7T9Y - chains A and B of the 4 polymer chains in the assembly; structure by X-ray diffraction, 2.18 A resolution.

== Chain A (and B) ==
Protein: 3C-like proteinase
Organism: Severe acute respiratory syndrome coronavirus 2
Notes: EC 3.4.22.69; chain B of this document is another copy of the same molecule, construct and numbering; everything in this record applies to it too
Reference sequence: P0DTD1 (R1AB_SARS2); residues 1-306 here correspond to UniProt positions 3264-3569 (UniProt number = residue number + 3263)
Amino-acid sequence (306 residues; numbered 1 to 306; the number before each row is that of its first residue):
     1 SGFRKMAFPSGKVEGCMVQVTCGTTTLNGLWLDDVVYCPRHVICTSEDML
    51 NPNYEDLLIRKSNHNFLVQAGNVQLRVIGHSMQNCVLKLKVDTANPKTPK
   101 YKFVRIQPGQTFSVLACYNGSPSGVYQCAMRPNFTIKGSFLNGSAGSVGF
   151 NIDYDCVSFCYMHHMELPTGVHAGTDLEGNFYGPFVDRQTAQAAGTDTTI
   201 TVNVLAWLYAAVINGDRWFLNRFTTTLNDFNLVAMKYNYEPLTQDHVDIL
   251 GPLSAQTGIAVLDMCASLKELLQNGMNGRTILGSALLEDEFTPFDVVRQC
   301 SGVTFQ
Not modelled in the structure: 303-306 (chain B: 306)
Sequence notes: engineered mutation Ala-145 (Cys3408 in P0DTD1)
Swiss-Prot annotation at these positions:
  - active site: His-41 (For 3CL-PRO activity)
  - site: Gln-306 (Cleavage)
  - cross-link (Glycyl lysine isopeptide (Lys-Gly)): Lys-5 (interchain with G-Cter in ubiquitin), Lys-90 (interchain with G-Cter in ubiquitin)
From the paper describing this entry:
  - binding site for Nonstructural protein 8/9: His-163

== Chain A / chain B interface ==
Residue-residue contacts (83; chain A residue first):
  Ser-1(A) with Gly-138(B); Ser-139(B); Phe-140(B), hydrogen bond (backbone-backbone); Glu-166(B), hydrogen bond; His-172(B), hydrogen bond (backbone-side chain)
  Gly-2(A) with Gly-138(B); Ser-139(B), hydrogen bond (backbone-side chain)
  Arg-4(A) with Tyr-126(B); Gln-127(B), hydrogen bond (side chain-backbone); Cys-128(B); Lys-137(B), hydrogen bond (side chain-backbone); Ser-139(B); Glu-290(B), salt bridge
  Lys-5(A) with Tyr-126(B)
  Met-6(A) with Gly-124(B); Val-125(B); Tyr-126(B), hydrophobic; Ser-139(B)
  Ala-7(A) with Gly-124(B); Val-125(B), hydrogen bond (backbone-backbone)
  Phe-8(A) with Val-125(B)
  Pro-9(A) with Ser-10(B); Glu-14(B); Pro-122(B); Ser-123(B); Gly-124(B)
  Ser-10(A) with Pro-9(B); Ser-10(B), hydrogen bond (side chain-backbone); Glu-14(B), hydrogen bond (backbone-side chain)
  Gly-11(A) with Gly-11(B); Glu-14(B), hydrogen bond (backbone-side chain)
  Glu-14(A) with Pro-9(B); Ser-10(B), hydrogen bond (side chain-backbone); Gly-11(B), hydrogen bond (side chain-backbone)
  Tyr-118(A) with Gly-302(B); Thr-304(B)
  Ser-121(A) with Thr-304(B); Phe-305(B)
  Pro-122(A) with Pro-9(B), hydrophobic; Thr-304(B); Phe-305(B), hydrogen bond (backbone-backbone)
  Ser-123(A) with Met-6(B); Pro-9(B); Gly-302(B); Val-303(B), hydrogen bond (side chain-backbone); Phe-305(B)
  Gly-124(A) with Met-6(B); Ala-7(B)
  Val-125(A) with Met-6(B); Ala-7(B), hydrogen bond (backbone-backbone); Phe-8(B); Val-125(B), hydrophobic
  Tyr-126(A) with Arg-4(B); Lys-5(B)
  Gln-127(A) with Arg-4(B), hydrogen bond (backbone-side chain)
  Cys-128(A) with Arg-4(B)
  Lys-137(A) with Arg-4(B), hydrogen bond (backbone-side chain)
  Gly-138(A) with Ser-1(B); Gly-2(B)
  Ser-139(A) with Ser-1(B); Gly-2(B), hydrogen bond (side chain-backbone); Gln-299(B), hydrogen bond
  Phe-140(A) with Ser-1(B), hydrogen bond (backbone-backbone)
  Leu-141(A) with Gln-299(B); Cys-300(B); Ser-301(B); Gly-302(B)
  Glu-166(A) with Ser-1(B), hydrogen bond
  Gly-170(A) with Ser-1(B)
  His-172(A) with Ser-1(B), hydrogen bond (side chain-backbone)
  Thr-280(A) with Leu-286(B)
  Gly-283(A) with Leu-286(B)
  Ser-284(A) with Leu-286(B)
  Ala-285(A) with Ala-285(B), hydrophobic; Leu-286(B)
  Leu-286(A) with Gly-283(B); Ala-285(B), hydrophobic
  Glu-290(A) with Arg-4(B), salt bridge
  Arg-298(A) with Ser-123(B), hydrogen bond (side chain-backbone); Gly-124(B)
  Gln-299(A) with Ser-139(B), hydrogen bond; Leu-141(B)
  Cys-300(A) with Leu-141(B)
Other interface residues (no listed pair), chain A (42 interface residues in all): Phe-3, Lys-12, Leu-115, Ser-301, Gly-302
Other interface residues (no listed pair), chain B (42 interface residues in all): Phe-3, Leu-115, Gly-170, Thr-280, Ser-284, Arg-298

== In short ==
Chain A and chain B each contribute 42 residues to their interface, with 24 hydrogen bonds and 2 salt bridges.
Among the polar pairs are Arg-4(A)/Glu-290(B), Ser-1(A)/Glu-166(B) and Ser-1(A)/His-172(B). Curated annotation
(UniProt) lists active-site residue His-41(A) on chain A. From the paper: a binding site for Nonstructural
protein 8/9 at His-163(A).
Both chains are 3C-like proteinase (Severe acute respiratory syndrome coronavirus 2). Entry 7T9Y (Co-crystal
structure of SARS-CoV-2 Mpro C145A with substrate peptide 8/9) was determined by X-ray diffraction (same
publication as 7MB4, 7MB5, 7MB6, 7MB7, 7MB8, 7MB9 and 8 further entries).
